3OW2 - chains 0 and O of the 30 polymer chains in the assembly; structure by X-ray diffraction, 2.70 A resolution.

[Chain 0]
Molecule: 23S ribosomal RNA
Source organism: Haloarcula marismortui
Sequence (2902 nucleotides; each row starts with the number of its first residue; note: 3 numbers in that range are skipped by the numbering (no residue carries them; nothing is unmodelled there)):
    10 UAUGCCAGCU GGUGGAUUGC UCGGCUCAGG CGCUGAUGAA GGACGUGCCA AGCUGCGAUA
    70 AGCCAUGGGG AGCCGCACGG AGGCGAAGAA CCAUGGAUUU CCGAAUGAGA AUCUCU
   128 AACAAUUGCU UCGCGCAAUG AGGAACCCCG AGAACUGAAA CAUCUCAGUA UCGGGAGGAA
   188 CAGAAAACGC AAUGUGAUGU CGUUAGUAAC CGCGAGUGAA CGCGAUACAG CCCAAACCGA
   248 AGCCCUCACG GGCAAUGUGG UGUCAGGGCU ACCUCUCAUC AGCCGACCGU CUCGACGAAG
   308 UCUCUUGGAA CAGAGCGUGA UACAGGGUGA CAACCCCGUA CUCGAGACCA GUACGACGUG
   368 CGGUAGUGCC AGAGUAGCGG GGGUUGGAUA UCCCUCGCGA AUAACGCAGG CAUCGACUGC
   428 GAAGGCUAAA CACAACCUGA GACCGAUAGU GAACAAGUAG UGUGAACGAA CGCUGCAAAG
   488 UACCCUCAGA AGGGAGGCGA AAUAGAGCAU GAAAUCAGUU GGCGAUCGAG CGACAGGGCA
   548 UACAAGGUCC CUCGACGAAU GACCGACGCG CGAGCGUCCA GUAAGACUCA CGGGAAGCCG
   608 AUGUUCUGUC GUACGUUUUG AAAAACGAGC CAGGGAGUGU GUCUGCAUGG CAAGUCUAAC
   668 CGGAGUAUCC GGGGAGGCAC AGGGAAACCG ACAUGGCCGC AGGGCUU
   716 GCCCGAGGGC CGCCGUCUUC AAGGGCGGGG AGCCAUGUGG ACACGACCCG AAUCCGGACG
   776 AUCUACGCAU GGACAAGAUG AAGCGUGCCG AAAGGCACGU GGAAGUCUGU UAGAGUUGGU
   836 GUCCUACAAU ACCCUCUCGU GAUCUAUGUG UAGGGGUGAA AGGCCCAUCG AGUCCGGCAA
   896 CAGCUGGUUC CAAUCGAAAC AUGUCGAAGC AUGACCUCCG CCGAGGUAGU CUGUGAGGUA
   956 GAGCGACCGA UUGGUGUGUC CGCCUCCGAG AGGAGUCGGC ACACCUGUCA AACUCCAAAC
  1016 UUACAGACGC CGUUUGACGC GGGGAUUCCG GUGCGCGGGG UAAGCCUGUG UACCAGGAGG
  1076 GGAACAACCC AGAGAUAGGU UAAGGUCCCC AAGUGUGGAU UAAGUGUAAU CCUCUGAAGG
  1136 UGGUCUCGAG CCCUAGACAG CCGGGAGGUG AGCUUAGAAG CAGCUACCCU CUAAGAAAAG
  1196 CGUAACAGCU UACCGGCCGA GGUUUGAGGC GCCCAAAAUG AUCGGGACUC AAAUCCACCA
  1256 CCGAGACCUG UCCGUACCAC UCAUACUGGU AAUCGAGUAG AUUGGCGCUC UAAUUGGAUG
  1316 GAAGUAGGGG UGAAAACUCC UAUGGACCGA UUAGUGACGA AAAUCCUGGC CAUAGUAGCA
  1376 GCGAUAGUCG GGUGAGAACC CCGACGGCCU AAUGGAUAAG GGUUCCUCAG CACUGCUGAU
  1436 CAGCUGAGGG UUAGCCGGUC CUAAGUCAUA CCGCAACUCG ACUAUGACGA AAUGGGAAAC
  1496 GGGUUAAUAU UCCCGUGCCA CUAUGCAGUG AAAGUUGACG CCCUGGGGUC GAUCACGCUG
  1556 GGCAUUCGCC CAGUCGAACC GUCCAACUCC GUGGAAGCCG UAAUGGCAGG AAGCGGACGA
  1616 ACGGCGGCAU AGGGAAACGU GAUUCAACCU GGGGCCCAUG AAAAGACGAG CAUAGUGUCC
  1676 GUACCGAGAA CCGACACAGG UGUCCAUGGC GGCGAAAGCC AAGGCCUGUC GGGAGCAACC
  1736 AACGUUAGGG AAUUCGGCAA GUUAGUCCCG UACCUUCGGA AGAAGGGAUG CCUGCUCCGG
  1796 AACGGAGCAG GUCGCAGUGA CUCGGAAGCU CGGACUGUCU AGUAACAACA UAGGUGACCG
  1856 CAAAUCCGCA AGGACUCGUA CGGUCACUGA AUCCUGCCCA GUGCAGGUAU CUGAACACCU
  1916 CGUACAAGAG GACGAAGGAC CUGUCAACGG CGGGGGUAAC UAUGACCCUC UUAAGGUAGC
  1976 GUAGUACCUU GCCGCAUCAG UAGCGGCUUG CAUGAAUGGA UUAACCAGAG CUUCACUGUC
  2036 CCAACGUUGG GCCCGGUGAA CUGUACAUUC CAGUGCGGAG UCUGGAGACA CCCAGGGGGA
  2096 AGCAAAGACC CUAUGGAGCU UUACUGCAGG CUGUCGCUGA GACGUGGUCG CCGAUGUGCA
  2156 GCAUAGGUAG GAGACACUAC ACAGGUACCC GCGCUAGCGG GCCACCGAGU CAACAGUGAA
  2216 AUACUACCCG UCGGUGACUG CGACUCUCAC UCCGGGAGGA GGACACCGAU AGCCGGGCAG
  2276 UUUGACUGGG GCGGUACGCG CUCGAAAAGA UAUCGAGCGC GCCCUAUGGC UAUCUCAGCC
  2336 GGGACAGAGA CCCGGCGAAG AGUGCAAGAG CAAAAGAUAG CUUGACAGUG UUCUUCCCAA
  2396 CGAGGAACGC UGACGCGAAA GCGUGGUCUA GCGAACCAAU UAGCCUGCUU GAUGCGGGCA
  2456 AUUGAUGACA GAAAAGCUAC CCUAGGGAUA ACAGAGUCGU CACUCGCAAG AGCACAUAUC
  2516 GACCGAGUGG CUUGCUACCU CGAUGUCGGU UCCCUCCAUC CUGCCCGUGC AGAAGCGGGC
  2576 AAGGGUGAGG UUGUUCGCCU AUUAAAGGAG GUCGUGAGCU GGGUUUAGAC CGUCGUGAGA
  2636 CAGGUCGGCU GCUAUCUACU GGGUGUGUAA UGGUGUCUGA CAAGAACGAC CGUAUAGUAC
  2696 GAGAGGAACU ACGGUUGGUG GCCACUGGUG UACCGGUUGU UCGAGAGAGC ACGUGCCGGG
  2756 UAGCCACGCC ACACGGGGUA AGAGCUGAAC GCAUCUAAGC UCGAAACCCA CUUGGAAAAG
  2816 AGACACCGCC GAGGUCCCGC GUACAAGACG CGGUCGAUAG ACUCGGGGUG UGCGCGUCGA
  2876 GGUAACGAGA CGUUAAGCCC ACGAGCACUA ACAGACCAA
Unresolved in the structure: 971-998, 1560, 1952-1963, 2137-2236, 2339-2343, 2665-2666
Differences from the reference sequence: conflict C560 (U3155 in 3377779), A2099 (G4693 in 3377779)
Bound ions: Mg2+ site 1 near G28 (its only coordinating residue here); Na+ site 1: C40, C443; Sr2+ site 1: C85, A86, C87; Na+ site 2: C141, G142; Sr2+ site 2: G147, A183; Mg2+ site 2: C162, U2276; Mg2+ site 3: A166, G219; Mg2+ site 4: A167, C168; Mg2+ site 5: G196, A227; Sr2+ site 3 near C235 (its only coordinating residue here); Mg2+ site 6: C240, G269; Na+ site 3: U308, U335, C342 (shared with 2 residues of chain S); 16 more Na+ sites not listed; 52 more Sr2+ sites not listed; 40 more Mg2+ sites not listed; 1 more K+ sites not listed
Ligand contacts: EMK ((2R,3S,4R,5R,8R,10R,11R,12S,13S,14R)-2-ethyl-3,4,10-trihydroxy-3,5,6,8,10,12,14-heptamethyl-15-oxo-11-[(3,4,6-trideoxy-3-{[3-(1-{(1S,2R)-1-(fluoromethyl)-2-hydroxy-2-[4-(methylsulfonyl)phenyl]ethyl}-1H-1,2,3-triazol-4-yl)propyl](methyl)amino}-beta-D-xylo-hexopyranosyl)oxy]-1-oxa-6-azacyclopentadecan-13-yl 2,6-dideoxy-3-C-methyl-3-O-methyl-alpha-L-ribo-hexopyranoside): C839, A841, A2099, A2100, G2102, A2103, A2486, C2487, A2538, U2539, G2540, U2541, U2620, C2644, U2645, G2646

[Chain O]
Protein: 50S ribosomal protein L19e
Source organism: Haloarcula marismortui
UniProtKB: P14119 (RL19_HALMA); numbering as in UniProt (aligned over 1-143)
Chain sequence (143 residues; numbered 1 to 143; the number before each row is that of its first residue):
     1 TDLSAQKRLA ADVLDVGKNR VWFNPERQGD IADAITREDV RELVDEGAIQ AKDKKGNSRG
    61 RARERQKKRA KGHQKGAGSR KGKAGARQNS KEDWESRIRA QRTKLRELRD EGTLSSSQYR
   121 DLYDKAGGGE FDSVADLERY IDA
Differences from the reference sequence: conflict Lys71 (Tyr in P14119)

[Chain 0 / chain O interface]
Pairs across the interface (175; chain 0 residue first):
  G792(0) with Ala86(O), sugar contact
  A793(0) with Lys83(O), sugar contact; Gly85(O), hydrogen bond to the phosphate; Ala86(O), hydrogen bond to the phosphate
  G800(0) with Gly127(O), sugar contact; Gly128(O), hydrogen bond to the base
  U801(0) with Asp124(O), sugar contact; Gly128(O), sugar contact; Glu130(O), hydrogen bond to the sugar
  G802(0) with Lys125(O), salt bridge to the phosphate; Glu130(O), sugar contact
  U815(0) with Trp94(O), sugar contact
  G816(0) with Lys91(O), salt bridge to the phosphate
  G817(0) with Lys91(O), salt bridge to the phosphate
  G1386(0) with Gln28(O), hydrogen bond to the base
  G1387(0) with Thr1(O), hydrogen bond to the sugar; Gln28(O), hydrogen bond to the sugar
  U1388(0) with Thr1(O), hydrogen bond to the sugar
  C1395(0) with Asp2(O), hydrogen bond to the sugar
  C1396(0) with Thr1(O), sugar contact; Asp2(O), sugar contact; Leu3(O), hydrogen bond to the sugar; Ser4(O), sugar contact
  C1397(0) with Leu3(O), sugar contact; Lys7(O), salt bridge to the phosphate; Phe23(O), hydrogen bond to the sugar; Pro25(O), sugar contact; Gln28(O), sugar contact
  G1398(0) with Lys7(O), salt bridge to the phosphate; Val21(O), phosphate contact; Trp22(O), hydrogen bond to the phosphate; Phe23(O), hydrogen bond to the phosphate; Pro25(O), sugar contact
  A1399(0) with Trp22(O), phosphate contact; Lys52(O), salt bridge to the phosphate
  U1422(0) with Ala5(O), phosphate contact
  U1499(0) with Arg41(O), salt bridge to the phosphate
  U1500(0) with Arg37(O), phosphate contact; Arg41(O), salt bridge to the phosphate
  A1501(0) with Arg8(O), hydrogen bond to the phosphate; Leu9(O), phosphate contact; Thr36(O), phosphate contact; Arg37(O), salt bridge to the phosphate
  A1502(0) with Arg8(O), salt bridge to the phosphate; Arg37(O), salt bridge to the phosphate
  G1540(0) with Glu95(O), phosphate contact; Arg99(O), hydrogen bond to the phosphate
  G1541(0) with Arg99(O), salt bridge to the phosphate
  U1548(0) with Arg59(O), hydrogen bond to the phosphate
  C1549(0) with Arg59(O), salt bridge to the phosphate; Arg63(O), salt bridge to the phosphate; Gln66(O), sugar contact
  C1565(0) with Ser58(O), phosphate contact; Arg59(O), phosphate contact; Gly60(O), phosphate contact; Arg63(O), salt bridge to the phosphate
  C1566(0) with Gly56(O), phosphate contact; Asn57(O), phosphate contact; Ser58(O), phosphate contact; Arg59(O), hydrogen bond to the phosphate; Arg63(O), salt bridge to the phosphate
  A1567(0) with Gly56(O), phosphate contact
  C1593(0) with Ser116(O), phosphate contact; Ser117(O), phosphate contact; Arg120(O), base contact
  C1594(0) with Arg109(O), salt bridge to the phosphate; Ser116(O), phosphate contact; Tyr119(O), phosphate contact; Arg120(O), salt bridge to the phosphate
  G1595(0) with Arg109(O), salt bridge to the phosphate; Tyr119(O), hydrogen bond to the phosphate; Arg120(O), hydrogen bond to the base; Tyr123(O), base contact; Asp124(O), base contact
  U1596(0) with Arg102(O), hydrogen bond to the base; Tyr123(O), hydrogen bond to the phosphate
  A1597(0) with Lys91(O), hydrogen bond to the base; Trp94(O), hydrogen bond to the phosphate; Glu95(O), sugar contact; Ile98(O), sugar contact; Arg99(O), salt bridge to the phosphate; Arg102(O), salt bridge to the phosphate
  A1598(0) with Trp94(O), phosphate contact; Arg102(O), salt bridge to the phosphate
  G1703(0) with Asn57(O), base contact
  G1704(0) with Asn57(O), hydrogen bond to the base; Arg59(O), hydrogen bond to the phosphate
  C1705(0) with Arg59(O), salt bridge to the phosphate; Ala62(O), sugar contact; Arg65(O), hydrogen bond to the phosphate
  G1706(0) with Arg65(O), salt bridge to the phosphate; Arg69(O), salt bridge to the phosphate
  G1707(0) with Arg69(O), salt bridge to the phosphate; Lys81(O), phosphate contact; Gly82(O), phosphate contact
  C1708(0) with Arg80(O), phosphate contact; Lys81(O), hydrogen bond to the phosphate; Gly82(O), hydrogen bond to the phosphate; Ala86(O), sugar contact; Arg87(O), salt bridge to the phosphate
  C1715(0) with Lys55(O), hydrogen bond to the sugar; Asn57(O), hydrogen bond to the sugar
  A1716(0) with Lys55(O), hydrogen bond to the sugar; Asn57(O), sugar contact
  A1717(0) with Lys54(O), phosphate contact; Lys55(O), hydrogen bond to the phosphate
  G1718(0) with Val16(O), phosphate contact; Gly17(O), hydrogen bond to the phosphate; Arg20(O), salt bridge to the phosphate
  G1719(0) with Gly17(O), phosphate contact; Lys18(O), hydrogen bond to the phosphate; Asn19(O), hydrogen bond to the phosphate
  C1720(0) with Asn19(O), hydrogen bond to the phosphate
  G1760(0) with Ala77(O), hydrogen bond to the base; Arg80(O), hydrogen bond to the base; Lys81(O), hydrogen bond to the sugar
  U1761(0) with Ala77(O), base contact; Arg80(O), sugar contact; Lys81(O), sugar contact; Gly82(O), sugar contact; Lys83(O), phosphate contact; Ala84(O), phosphate contact
  C1762(0) with Lys83(O), salt bridge to the phosphate; Ala84(O), hydrogen bond to the phosphate
  U1784(0) with Ala77(O), sugar contact; Gly78(O), hydrogen bond to the phosphate
  G1785(0) with Gly76(O), phosphate contact; Ala77(O), phosphate contact; Gly78(O), hydrogen bond to the phosphate; Ser79(O), phosphate contact
  C1786(0) with Gln74(O), phosphate contact
  C1787(0) with Lys68(O), salt bridge to the phosphate; Gln74(O), hydrogen bond to the phosphate
  U1788(0) with Lys68(O), phosphate contact; His73(O), hydrogen bond to the base
  G1789(0) with Lys71(O), base contact; His73(O), hydrogen bond to the base
  C1790(0) with Lys71(O), salt bridge to the phosphate; His73(O), base contact
  C1793(0) with Arg97(O), sugar contact; Ser133(O), phosphate contact; Ala135(O), phosphate contact
  G1794(0) with Ser96(O), hydrogen bond to the sugar; Arg97(O), sugar contact; Ala100(O), phosphate contact; Ser133(O), phosphate contact; Val134(O), hydrogen bond to the phosphate
  G1795(0) with Ala100(O), phosphate contact
  A1796(0) with Ser96(O), base contact
  C1798(0) with Gln66(O), sugar contact; Ala70(O), phosphate contact
  G1799(0) with Arg87(O), sugar contact; Gln88(O), base contact
  G1800(0) with Lys75(O), salt bridge to the phosphate; Arg87(O), sugar contact; Gln88(O), hydrogen bond to the sugar
  A1801(0) with Arg80(O), salt bridge to the phosphate; Arg87(O), salt bridge to the phosphate
  G1802(0) with Gly72(O), base contact; Arg80(O), salt bridge to the phosphate
  U1813(0) with Gly78(O), sugar contact; Lys81(O), sugar contact
  U1817(0) with Lys81(O), hydrogen bond to the base
  U2735(0) with Arg65(O), salt bridge to the phosphate
  U2736(0) with Lys55(O), hydrogen bond to the sugar; Asn57(O), sugar contact; Arg61(O), salt bridge to the phosphate
  C2737(0) with Lys55(O), phosphate contact; Gly56(O), phosphate contact; Asn57(O), phosphate contact; Ser58(O), hydrogen bond to the phosphate; Arg61(O), salt bridge to the phosphate
  G2738(0) with Ser58(O), sugar contact; Arg61(O), phosphate contact
  A2739(0) with Arg61(O), salt bridge to the phosphate
Also at the interface, not in a pair above, chain 0 (78 interface residues in all): C813, G814, U1539, G1556, G1592, A1783
Also at the interface, not in a pair above, chain O (84 interface residues in all): Asn24, Ile35, Glu38, Asp53, Arg106, Gly129

[Overview]
The interface between chain 0 and chain O involves 78 residues on one side and 84 on the other; the contacts
include 51 hydrogen bonds and 39 salt bridges. Polar pairs include G800(0)-Gly128(O), G1386(0)-Gln28(O) and
G1595(0)-Arg120(O). Chain 0 binds compound EMK.
Here chain 0 is 23S ribosomal RNA and chain O is 50S ribosomal protein L19e, both from Haloarcula marismortui.
Entry 3OW2 (Crystal Structure of Enhanced Macrolide Bound to 50S Ribosomal Subunit) was determined by X-ray
diffraction.
